Entry 8ZLZ (X-ray diffraction, 1.67 A resolution); this record covers chains A and B of the 3 polymer chains in the assembly.

# Chain A (and B)
Molecule: All1292 protein
Organism: Nostoc sp. PCC 7120
Notes: chain B of this document is another copy of the same molecule, construct and numbering; everything in this record applies to it too
UniProtKB: Q8YXC3 (Q8YXC3_NOSS1); residue numbers follow UniProt; this construct covers 13-142
Amino-acid sequence (130 residues; numbered 13 to 142; the number before each row is that of its first residue):
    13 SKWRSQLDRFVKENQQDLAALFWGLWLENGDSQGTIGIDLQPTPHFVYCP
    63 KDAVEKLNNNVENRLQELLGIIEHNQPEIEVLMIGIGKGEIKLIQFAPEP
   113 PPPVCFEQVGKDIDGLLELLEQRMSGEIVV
Reported in the primary citation:
  - conformationally variable residues (helix shift, order/disorder transition): Trp38 to Pro89, Ile98 to Ile103

# Interface between chain A and chain B
Residue-residue contacts (35; chain A residue first):
  Arg16(A) with Glu111(B), salt bridge
  Ser17(A) with Glu111(B)
  Asp20(A) with Ala109(B); Glu111(B)
  Lys24(A) with Lys24(B); Gln27(B)
  Gln27(A) with Lys24(B); Gln27(B)
  Gln78(A) with Glu90(B), hydrogen bond; Ile91(B)
  Glu79(A) with Gln88(B)
  Ile83(A) with Gln88(B); Glu92(B)
  His86(A) with His86(B)
  Gln88(A) with Glu79(B)
  Glu90(A) with Glu79(B)
  Ile91(A) with Leu105(B), hydrophobic
  Glu92(A) with Ile83(B); Leu105(B); Gln107(B)
  Lys104(A) with Ala109(B)
  Leu105(A) with Ile91(B), hydrophobic; Ala109(B), hydrophobic
  Gln107(A) with Glu92(B), hydrogen bond; Gln107(B); Phe108(B); Ala109(B), hydrogen bond (backbone-backbone)
  Phe108(A) with Gln107(B)
  Ala109(A) with Lys104(B), hydrogen bond (backbone-side chain); Leu105(B); Gln107(B), hydrogen bond (backbone-backbone)
  Pro110(A) with Lys104(B)
  Glu111(A) with Arg16(B); Asp20(B); Lys104(B)
Also at the interface, not in a pair above, chain A (21 interface residues in all): Leu77
Also at the interface, not in a pair above, chain B (19 interface residues in all): Ser17, Pro110

# In short
21 residues of chain A and 19 residues of chain B are in contact, with 5 hydrogen bonds and 1 salt bridge.
Polar contacts include Arg16(A)-Glu111(B), Gln78(A)-Glu90(B) and Gln107(A)-Glu92(B). From the paper:
conformational variability at Trp38(A) and Ile98(A).
Both chains are All1292 protein (Nostoc sp. PCC 7120). Entry 8ZLZ (The complex crystal structure of CcmS and
C-terminus of CcmK1) was determined by X-ray diffraction (same publication as 8ZLH).
